PDB entry 8Y1E | electron microscopy, 2.70 A resolution | chains A and B of the 6 polymer chains in the assembly

# Chain A (and B)
Name: Spike glycoprotein
From: Human coronavirus HKU1 (isolate N2)
Notes: chain B of this document is another copy of the same molecule, construct and numbering; everything in this record applies to it too
UniProtKB: Q14EB0 (SPIKE_CVHN2); residues 1-1290 here = UniProt positions 1-1290
Sequence (1290 residues; row label = number of the first residue in the row):
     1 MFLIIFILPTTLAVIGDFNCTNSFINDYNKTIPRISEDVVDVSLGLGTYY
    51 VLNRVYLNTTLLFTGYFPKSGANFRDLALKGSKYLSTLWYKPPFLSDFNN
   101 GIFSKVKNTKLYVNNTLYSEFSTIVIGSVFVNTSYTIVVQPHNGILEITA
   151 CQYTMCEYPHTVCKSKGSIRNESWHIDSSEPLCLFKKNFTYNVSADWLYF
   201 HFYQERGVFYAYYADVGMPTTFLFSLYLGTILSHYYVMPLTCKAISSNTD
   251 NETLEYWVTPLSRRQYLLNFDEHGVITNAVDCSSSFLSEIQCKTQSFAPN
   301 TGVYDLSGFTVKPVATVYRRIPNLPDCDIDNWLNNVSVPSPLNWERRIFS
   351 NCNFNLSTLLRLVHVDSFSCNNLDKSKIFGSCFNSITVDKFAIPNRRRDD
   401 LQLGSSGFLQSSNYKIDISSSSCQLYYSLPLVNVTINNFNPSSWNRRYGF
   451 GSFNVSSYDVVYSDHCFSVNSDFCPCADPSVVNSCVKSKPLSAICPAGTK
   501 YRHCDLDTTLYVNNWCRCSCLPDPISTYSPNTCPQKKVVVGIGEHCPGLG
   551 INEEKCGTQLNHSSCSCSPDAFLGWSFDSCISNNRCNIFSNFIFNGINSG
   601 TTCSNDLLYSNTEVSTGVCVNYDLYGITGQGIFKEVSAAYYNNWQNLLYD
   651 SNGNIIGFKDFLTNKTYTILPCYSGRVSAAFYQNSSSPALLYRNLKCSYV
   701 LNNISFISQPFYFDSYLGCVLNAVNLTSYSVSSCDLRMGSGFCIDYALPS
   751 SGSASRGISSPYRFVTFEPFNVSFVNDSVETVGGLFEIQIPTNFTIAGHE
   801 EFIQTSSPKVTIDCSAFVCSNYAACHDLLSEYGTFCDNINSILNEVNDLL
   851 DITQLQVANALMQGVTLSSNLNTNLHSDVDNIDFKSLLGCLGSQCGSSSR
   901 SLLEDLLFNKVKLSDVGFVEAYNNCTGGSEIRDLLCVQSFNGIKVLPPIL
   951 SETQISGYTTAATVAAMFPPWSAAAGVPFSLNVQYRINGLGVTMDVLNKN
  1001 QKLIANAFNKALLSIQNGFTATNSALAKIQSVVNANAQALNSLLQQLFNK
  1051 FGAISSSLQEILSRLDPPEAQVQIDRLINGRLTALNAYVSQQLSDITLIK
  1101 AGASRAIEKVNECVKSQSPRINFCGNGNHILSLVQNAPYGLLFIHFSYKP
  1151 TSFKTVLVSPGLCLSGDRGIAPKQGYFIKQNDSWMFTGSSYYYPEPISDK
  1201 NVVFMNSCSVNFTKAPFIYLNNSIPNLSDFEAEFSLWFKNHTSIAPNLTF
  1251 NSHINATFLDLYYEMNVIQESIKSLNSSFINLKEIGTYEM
Unresolved in the structure: 1-13, 1222-1290
Disulfides: Cys20-Cys156, Cys151-Cys183, Cys163-Cys242, Cys282-Cys292, Cys327-Cys352, Cys370-Cys423, Cys382-Cys603, Cys466-Cys546, Cys474-Cys495, Cys476-Cys565, Cys485-Cys516, Cys504-Cys518, Cys520-Cys533, Cys556-Cys567, Cys580-Cys586, Cys619-Cys672, Cys697-Cys719, Cys734-Cys743, Cys814-Cys836, Cys819-Cys825, Cys890-Cys895, Cys925-Cys936, Cys1113-Cys1124, Cys1163-Cys1208
Glycans and other covalent adducts: N-acetylglucosamine (NAG) linked to Asn19, Asn29, Asn58, Asn114, Asn132, Asn171, Asn188, Asn192, Asn251, Asn335, Asn355, Asn433, Asn454, Asn664, Asn684, Asn703, Asn725, Asn771, Asn776, Asn793, Asn924, Asn1211
Sequence notes: conflict Gly752 (Arg in Q14EB0), Ser753 (Arg in Q14EB0), Ala754 (Lys in Q14EB0), Ser755 (Arg in Q14EB0), Pro1067 (Asn in Q14EB0), Pro1068 (Leu in Q14EB0)
UniProt features mapped onto this chain:
  - region: Ser901 to Tyr922 (Fusion peptide 1), Glu920 to Phe940 (Fusion peptide 2), Ala1245 to Glu1284 (Heptad repeat 2)
  - site (Cleavage): Arg756, Gly757, Arg900, Ser901
  - glycosylation (N-linked (GlcNAc...) asparagine): Asn19, Asn29, Asn58, Asn114, Asn132, Asn171, Asn188, Asn192, Asn251, Asn335, Asn355, Asn433, Asn454, Asn561, Asn664, Asn684, Asn703, Asn725, Asn771, Asn776 and 10 more in UniProt
Reported in the primary citation:
  - conformationally variable residues (side-chain flip): Tyr511
  - contacts within the chain: Lys487-Trp515 (cation-pi contact), Trp515-Arg517 (cation-pi contact)

# How chain A and chain B interact
Residue-residue contacts (129; chain A residue first):
  Arg263(A) - Asp827(B)  salt bridge
  Pro322(A) - Lys187(B)
  Asn323(A) - Phe185(B)
  Asn323(A) - Lys186(B)
  Ile348(A) - Glu180(B)
  Ser350(A) - Glu180(B)
  Asn351(A) - Pro181(B)
  Asn351(A) - Leu182(B)
  Asn351(A) - Cys183(B)  hydrogen bond (side chain-backbone)
  Asn384(A) - Leu182(B)
  Thr601(A) - Cys183(B)
  Asn621(A) - Gln1059(B)
  Thr628(A) - Ser1057(B)
  Thr628(A) - Glu1060(B)
  Gly629(A) - Gln1059(B)
  Trp644(A) - Tyr50(B)  hydrophobic
  Trp644(A) - Asn53(B)
  Trp644(A) - Thr221(B)
  Trp644(A) - Phe222(B)
  Gln645(A) - Asn53(B)
  Gln645(A) - Arg54(B)  hydrogen bond (side chain-backbone)
  Gln645(A) - Val55(B)
  Asn646(A) - Asn53(B)  hydrogen bond (backbone-backbone)
  Leu647(A) - Asn53(B)  hydrogen bond (backbone-backbone)
  Leu647(A) - Arg54(B)
  Leu647(A) - Val55(B)  hydrogen bond (backbone-backbone)
  Leu648(A) - Val55(B)
  Leu648(A) - Leu57(B)  hydrophobic
  Tyr649(A) - Arg54(B)
  Tyr649(A) - Val55(B)  hydrogen bond (backbone-backbone)
  Tyr649(A) - Tyr56(B)  hydrophobic
  Asp650(A) - Tyr56(B)
  Ser651(A) - Thr59(B)
  Ser651(A) - Thr60(B)
  Asn652(A) - Gln1045(B)
  Gly653(A) - Phe1048(B)
  Asn654(A) - Arg932(B)
  Ile656(A) - Arg932(B)
  Ile669(A) - Arg932(B)  hydrogen bond (backbone-side chain)
  Leu670(A) - Ile931(B)
  Pro671(A) - Arg932(B)
  Pro671(A) - Phe940(B)  hydrophobic
  Cys672(A) - Phe940(B)
  Tyr673(A) - Phe940(B)  hydrophobic
  Ser674(A) - Ser939(B)
  Ser674(A) - Phe940(B)
  Arg676(A) - Asp813(B)  salt bridge
  Arg693(A) - Leu946(B)
  Asn694(A) - Val919(B)  hydrogen bond (side chain-backbone)
  Asn694(A) - Tyr922(B)
  Asn694(A) - Asn923(B)  hydrogen bond
  Asn694(A) - Lys944(B)
  Leu695(A) - Thr926(B)
  Tyr716(A) - Val916(B)
  Gly739(A) - Pro948(B)
  Ser740(A) - Pro947(B)
  Ser740(A) - Pro948(B)  hydrogen bond (backbone-backbone)
  Ser740(A) - Ile949(B)
  Ser740(A) - Ser951(B)  hydrogen bond (backbone-side chain)
  Gly741(A) - Ile949(B)  hydrogen bond (backbone-backbone)
  Gly741(A) - Ser951(B)
  Gly741(A) - Gln954(B)
  Phe767(A) - Leu950(B)  hydrophobic
  Phe767(A) - Gln954(B)
  Glu768(A) - Tyr958(B)  hydrogen bond
  Phe770(A) - Leu855(B)
  Phe770(A) - Ala858(B)
  Phe770(A) - Asn859(B)
  Asn771(A) - Met862(B)
  Val772(A) - Met862(B)  hydrophobic
  Val772(A) - Val865(B)
  Ser773(A) - Val865(B)
  Ser773(A) - Thr866(B)
  Ser773(A) - Leu867(B)  hydrogen bond (backbone-backbone)
  Phe774(A) - Leu867(B)
  Phe774(A) - Ser869(B)
  Val775(A) - Thr866(B)
  Val775(A) - Leu867(B)  hydrogen bond (backbone-backbone)
  Val775(A) - Ser868(B)
  Val775(A) - Ser869(B)  hydrogen bond (backbone-side chain)
  Asn776(A) - Ser869(B)
  Asn776(A) - Asn870(B)
  Asp777(A) - Ser868(B)  hydrogen bond (backbone-side chain)
  Asp777(A) - Asn870(B)  hydrogen bond (backbone-side chain)
  Ser778(A) - Pro969(B)
  Val779(A) - Ser868(B)
  Val779(A) - Leu871(B)  hydrophobic
  Val779(A) - His876(B)
  Val779(A) - Pro969(B)
  Phe786(A) - Pro969(B)  hydrophobic
  Phe786(A) - Trp971(B)  hydrophobic
  Glu787(A) - Pro969(B)
  Ser1042(A) - Asn838(B)
  Gln1046(A) - Thr834(B)  hydrogen bond
  Gln1046(A) - Phe835(B)
  Asn1049(A) - Glu831(B)
  Asn1049(A) - Tyr832(B)  hydrogen bond (side chain-backbone)
  Lys1050(A) - Glu831(B)
  Phe1051(A) - Glu831(B)  hydrogen bond (backbone-backbone)
  Phe1051(A) - Tyr832(B)
  Phe1051(A) - Phe835(B)  hydrophobic
  Gly1052(A) - Glu831(B)  hydrogen bond (backbone-side chain)
  Thr1083(A) - Phe835(B)
  Gln1091(A) - Ile842(B)
  Gln1091(A) - Leu1093(B)
  Ser1094(A) - Leu1093(B)
  Thr1097(A) - Thr1097(B)
  Leu1098(A) - Thr1097(B)
  Pro1119(A) - Pro1119(B)
  Arg1120(A) - Glu1108(B)  salt bridge
  Arg1120(A) - Glu1112(B)  salt bridge
  Arg1120(A) - Arg1120(B)
  Ile1121(A) - Asn1111(B)
  Ile1121(A) - Glu1112(B)
  Ile1121(A) - Ser1116(B)
  Asn1122(A) - Asn1111(B)  hydrogen bond (backbone-side chain)
  Asn1122(A) - Ser1116(B)
  Asn1126(A) - Gln863(B)
  Ala1171(A) - Tyr985(B)
  Tyr1176(A) - Gly976(B)  hydrogen bond (side chain-backbone)
  Phe1204(A) - Lys1200(B)
  Met1205(A) - Met994(B)  hydrophobic
  Met1205(A) - Asn998(B)
  Ser1207(A) - Asp995(B)  hydrogen bond
  Ser1207(A) - Asn998(B)
  Cys1208(A) - Asn998(B)
  Ser1209(A) - Gln984(B)  hydrogen bond
  Ser1209(A) - Asn998(B)  hydrogen bond
  Val1210(A) - Gln1001(B)
Interface residues without a listed pair, chain A (92 interface residues in all): Leu324, Pro325, Tyr625, Gly626, Gln630, Tyr640, Tyr641, Ile655, Tyr699, Arg737, Pro769, Ile788, Ala1053, Arg1076, Pro1160, Asn1206, Phe1212
Interface residues without a listed pair, chain B (100 interface residues in all): Leu61, Leu184, His273, Thr811, Ile812, Asn821, Tyr822, Gly833, Asn840, Asp915, Leu934, Val937, Ala961, Phe968, Pro970, Pro978, Leu981, Asp1075, Asn1086, Lys1100, Gln1117

# Summary
92 residues of chain A and 100 residues of chain B are in contact, with 27 hydrogen bonds and 4 salt bridges.
Polar pairs include Arg263(A)-Asp827(B), Arg676(A)-Asp813(B) and Arg1120(A)-Glu1108(B). From the paper:
conformational variability at Tyr511(A); contacts within the chain involving Lys487(A), Trp515(A) and
Arg517(A).
Both chains are Spike glycoprotein (Human coronavirus HKU1 (isolate N2)). Entry 8Y1E (3up-TM conformation of
HKU1-B S protein after incubation of the receptor) was determined by electron microscopy together with 8Y1D
from the same study.
